PDB entry 3PCN | X-ray diffraction, 2.40 A resolution | chains F and R of the 12 polymer chains in the assembly

# Chain F
Name: Protocatechuate 3,4-dioxygenase
Source organism: Pseudomonas putida
Notes: EC 1.13.11.3
UniProt: P00436 (PCXA_PSEPU); numbering as in UniProt (aligned over 1-200)
Sequence (200 residues; row label = number of the first residue in the row):
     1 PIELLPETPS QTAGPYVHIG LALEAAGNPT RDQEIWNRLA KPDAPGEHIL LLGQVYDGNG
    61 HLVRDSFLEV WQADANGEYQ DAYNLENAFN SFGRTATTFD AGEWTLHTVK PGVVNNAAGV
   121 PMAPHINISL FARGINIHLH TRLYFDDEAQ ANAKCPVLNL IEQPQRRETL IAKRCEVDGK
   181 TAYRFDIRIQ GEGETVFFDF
Ligand contacts:
  - 2-(3,4-dihydroxyphenyl)acetic acid (DHY): Thr12, Gly14, Pro15, Tyr16, Arg133, Gly134
  - 2-(3,4-dihydroxyphenyl)acetic acid: Thr12, Gly14, Pro15, Tyr16, Arg133, Gly134

# Chain R
Name: Protocatechuate 3,4-dioxygenase
Source organism: Pseudomonas putida
Notes: EC 1.13.11.3
UniProt: P00437 (PCXB_PSEPU); residues 301-538 here correspond to UniProt positions 1-238 (UniProt number = residue number - 300)
Sequence (238 residues; numbered 301 to 538; the number before each row is that of its first residue):
   301 PAQDNSRFVI RDRNWHPKAL TPDYKTSIAR SPRQALVSIP QSISETTGPN FSHLGFGAHD
   361 HDLLLNFNNG GLPIGERIIV AGRVVDQYGK PVPNTLVEMW QANAGGRYRH KNDRYLAPLD
   421 PNFGGVGRCL TDSDGYYSFR TIKPGPYPWR NGPNDWRPAH IHFGISGPSI ATKLITQLYF
   481 EGDPLIPMCP IVKSIANPEA VQQLIAKLDM NNANPMDCLA YRFDIVLRGQ RKTHFENC
Unresolved in the structure: 368-370, 537-538
Covalent attachments: beta-mercaptoethanol (BME) linked to Cys429
Ion coordination: Fe ion: Tyr408, His460, His462 (together with 2-(3,4-dihydroxyphenyl)acetic acid)
Ligand contacts:
  - 2-(3,4-dihydroxyphenyl)acetic acid (DHY): Tyr324, Tyr408, Tyr447, Trp449, Arg457, His460, His462, Gln477, Ile491
  - 2-(3,4-dihydroxyphenyl)acetic acid: Tyr324, Tyr408, Tyr447, Trp449, Arg457, His460, His462, Gln477, Ile491

# Chain F / chain R interface
Contacting residue pairs - 172 pairs, chain F then chain R:
  Leu4(F) with Val309(R), hydrophobic; Gln387(R); Tyr388(R), hydrophobic
  Leu5(F) with Gln387(R), hydrogen bond (backbone-side chain)
  Pro6(F) with Trp315(R), hydrophobic; Gln503(R); Val526(R)
  Glu7(F) with Arg311(R), salt bridge; Trp315(R), hydrogen bond (backbone-side chain); His316(R), salt bridge; Gln387(R); Leu474(R); Gln503(R), hydrogen bond (backbone-side chain); Val526(R); Arg528(R)
  Thr8(F) with His316(R); Leu474(R); Thr476(R); Gln503(R); Leu504(R); Ile525(R); Val526(R), hydrogen bond (side chain-backbone)
  Pro9(F) with Trp315(R); His316(R); Thr476(R), hydrogen bond (backbone-side chain); Ile495(R), hydrophobic; Ala500(R); Gln503(R); Leu504(R)
  Ser10(F) with His316(R), hydrogen bond (backbone-side chain); Pro317(R); Leu474(R); Ile475(R), hydrogen bond (side chain-backbone)
  Gln11(F) with Ile475(R), hydrogen bond (backbone-backbone); Thr476(R); Gln477(R); Tyr479(R), hydrogen bond; Ile491(R); Ser494(R); Ile495(R); Leu504(R)
  Thr12(F) with Tyr324(R), hydrogen bond; Gln477(R), hydrogen bond (backbone-side chain)
  Ala13(F) with Trp400(R); His462(R), hydrogen bond (backbone-side chain); Ile475(R), hydrophobic
  Pro15(F) with His410(R)
  Tyr16(F) with Trp400(R); Tyr408(R), hydrophobic; His410(R); Asp413(R); Tyr447(R), hydrogen bond
  Val17(F) with Trp400(R)
  His18(F) with His410(R), hydrogen bond
  Ile19(F) with Trp400(R), hydrophobic; Tyr408(R), hydrophobic; Arg409(R); His410(R); Val426(R)
  Gly20(F) with Trp400(R); Val426(R)
  Leu21(F) with Glu398(R); Trp400(R), hydrophobic; Ile475(R), hydrophobic
  Ala25(F) with Lys411(R), hydrogen bond (backbone-side chain)
  Ala26(F) with Lys411(R)
  Gly27(F) with Lys411(R)
  Asn28(F) with Arg409(R), hydrogen bond (side chain-backbone)
  Arg31(F) with Asp360(R); Val426(R); Arg428(R)
  Gln33(F) with Leu354(R); Gly355(R), hydrogen bond (side chain-backbone); Arg428(R), hydrogen bond (backbone-side chain)
  Ile35(F) with Phe351(R), hydrophobic
  Asp57(F) with Ala329(R)
  Gly58(F) with Ala329(R), hydrogen bond (backbone-backbone)
  Asn59(F) with Ala329(R)
  Val63(F) with Arg330(R)
  Asp65(F) with Arg330(R), salt bridge
  Glu69(F) with Lys473(R), salt bridge
  Trp71(F) with Ser344(R), hydrogen bond (side chain-backbone); Thr347(R), hydrogen bond; Gly348(R); Pro349(R); Ile470(R), hydrophobic
  Glu78(F) with Pro301(R)
  Tyr79(F) with Pro301(R); Ala302(R), hydrogen bond (backbone-backbone); Ile343(R), hydrophobic; Ser344(R), hydrogen bond; Thr347(R)
  Gln80(F) with Pro301(R)
  Asp81(F) with Pro301(R); Ala302(R), hydrogen bond (side chain-backbone); Gly348(R); Pro349(R); Asn350(R), hydrogen bond (backbone-backbone)
  Ala82(F) with Asn350(R)
  Tyr83(F) with Asn350(R), hydrogen bond (backbone-backbone); Phe351(R), hydrophobic; His353(R)
  Asn84(F) with His353(R)
  Phe92(F) with Pro349(R), hydrophobic; Phe351(R), hydrophobic
  Arg94(F) with Glu398(R), salt bridge
  Phe99(F) with His410(R); Lys411(R); Asn412(R)
  Val114(F) with Ile343(R), hydrophobic; Ser344(R)
  Asn115(F) with Ile343(R)
  Ala117(F) with Arg307(R); Gln341(R)
  Met122(F) with Ser342(R); Ser344(R)
  His125(F) with Ser344(R), hydrogen bond
  Asn127(F) with Ser344(R); Ile470(R)
  Phe131(F) with Lys473(R); Ile475(R), hydrophobic
  Arg133(F) with Tyr324(R); Thr326(R); Arg330(R), hydrogen bond (backbone-side chain)
  Gly134(F) with Tyr324(R), hydrogen bond (backbone-side chain); Thr326(R); Ser327(R); Arg330(R)
  Ile135(F) with Arg330(R)
  Asn136(F) with Pro317(R); Lys318(R), hydrogen bond (side chain-backbone); Ala319(R), hydrogen bond (side chain-backbone); Thr321(R), hydrogen bond; Tyr324(R); Ser494(R)
  Ile137(F) with Arg313(R); His316(R); Pro317(R)
  His138(F) with Lys473(R)
  Leu139(F) with Pro332(R), hydrophobic
  His140(F) with Arg311(R)
  Arg142(F) with Ser342(R); Ser344(R); Glu345(R), salt bridge
  Leu160(F) with Ile339(R), hydrophobic; Pro340(R)
  Arg166(F) with Gln334(R)
  Ile189(F) with Arg330(R); Ser331(R); Pro332(R)
  Gln190(F) with Ile328(R), hydrogen bond (side chain-backbone); Ala329(R); Ser331(R), hydrogen bond (side chain-backbone); Arg333(R)
  Glu194(F) with Pro332(R); Arg333(R), hydrogen bond (side chain-backbone); Gln334(R), hydrogen bond (side chain-backbone)
  Val196(F) with Val337(R), hydrophobic
  Phe197(F) with Leu336(R); Val337(R), hydrogen bond (backbone-backbone)
  Phe198(F) with Val337(R); Ile339(R), hydrophobic
  Asp199(F) with Arg313(R), salt bridge; Leu336(R); Val337(R), hydrogen bond (backbone-backbone); Ser338(R); Ile339(R), hydrogen bond (backbone-backbone)
  Phe200(F) with Ile310(R); Ile339(R); Gln341(R), hydrogen bond (backbone-side chain); Glu345(R); Arg528(R), hydrogen bond (backbone-side chain)
Also at the interface, not in a pair above, chain F (73 interface residues in all): Leu23, Glu34, Asn116, Ala132, Val157, Ile161
Also at the interface, not in a pair above, chain R (85 interface residues in all): Asp304, Ala335, Val385, Asp386, Gly389, Leu396, Gln401, Gly427, Ala471, Val492, Asp524, Leu527, Glu536

# Summary
Chain F and chain R form an interface of 73 and 85 residues respectively, with 41 hydrogen bonds and 7 salt
bridges. Among the polar pairs are Glu7(F)-Arg311(R), Glu7(F)-His316(R) and Asp65(F)-Arg330(R).
2-(3,4-dihydroxyphenyl)acetic acid is bound between chain F and chain R.
Chain F is Protocatechuate 3,4-dioxygenase and chain R is Protocatechuate 3,4-dioxygenase, both from
Pseudomonas putida; the structure, Structure of protocatechuate 3,4-dioxygenase complexed with
3,4-dihydroxyphenylacetate, was determined by X-ray diffraction.
